7O4I - chains N and W of the 30 polymer chains in the assembly; structure by electron microscopy, 3.20 A resolution.

== Chain N ==
Molecule: Non-template DNA
Sequence (106 nucleotides; row label = number of the first residue in the row):
     1 CGAGAACAGT AGCACGCTGT GTATATAATA GCTATGGAAC GTTCGATTCA CCTCCGATGT
    61 GTGTTGTACA TACATAAAAA TATCATAGCA CAACTGCGCT GTGTCA
Disordered / not traced: 1-10, 78-106

== Chain W ==
Protein: Transcription initiation factor IIE subunit alpha
Source organism: Saccharomyces cerevisiae (strain ATCC 204508 / S288c)
UniProtKB: P36100 (T2EA_YEAST); residues 1-482 here = UniProt positions 1-482
Amino-acid sequence (492 residues; numbered 1 to 492; the number before each row is that of its first residue):
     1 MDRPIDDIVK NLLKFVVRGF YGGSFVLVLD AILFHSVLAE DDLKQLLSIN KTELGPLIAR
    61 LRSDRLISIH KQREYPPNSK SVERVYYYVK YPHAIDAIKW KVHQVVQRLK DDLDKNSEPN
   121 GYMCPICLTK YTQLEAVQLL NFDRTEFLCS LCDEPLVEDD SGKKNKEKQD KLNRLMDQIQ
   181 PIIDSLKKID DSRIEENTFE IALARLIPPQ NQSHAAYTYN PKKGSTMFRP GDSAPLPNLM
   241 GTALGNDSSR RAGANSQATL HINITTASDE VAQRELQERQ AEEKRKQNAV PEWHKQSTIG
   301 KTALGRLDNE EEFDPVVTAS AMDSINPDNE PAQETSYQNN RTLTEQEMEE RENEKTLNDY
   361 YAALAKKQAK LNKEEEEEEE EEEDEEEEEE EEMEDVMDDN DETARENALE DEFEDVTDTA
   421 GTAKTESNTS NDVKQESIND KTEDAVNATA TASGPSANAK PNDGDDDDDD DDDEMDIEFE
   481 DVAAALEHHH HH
Disordered / not traced: 1, 236-257, 307-348, 370-408, 417-492
Sequence notes: expression tag (483-492)
Bound ions: Zn2+: Cys-124, Cys-127, Cys-149, Cys-152
Swiss-Prot annotation at these positions:
  - zinc finger: Cys-124 to Cys-152 (C4-type)

== Interface between chain N and chain W ==
Pairs across the interface - 7 pairs, chain N then chain W:
  DA38(N) with Asn-50(W), phosphate contact; Thr-52(W), phosphate contact
  DA39(N) with Asn-50(W), phosphate contact; Lys-51(W), salt bridge to the phosphate; Thr-52(W), phosphate contact
  DC40(N) with Lys-51(W), salt bridge to the phosphate
  DT43(N) with Lys-80(W), hydrogen bond to the base

== In short ==
The chain N/chain W interface involves 4 residues from each chain, with 1 hydrogen bond and 2 salt bridges.
Polar contacts include DT43(N)/Lys-80(W), DA39(N)/Lys-51(W) and DC40(N)/Lys-51(W). Cys-124(W), Cys-127(W),
Cys-149(W) and Cys-152(W) form the Zn2+ site.
Here chain N is Non-template DNA and chain W is Transcription initiation factor IIE subunit alpha
(Saccharomyces cerevisiae (strain ATCC 204508 / S288c)). Entry 7O4I (Yeast RNA polymerase II transcription
pre-initiation complex with initial transcription bubble) was determined by electron microscopy, deposited
together with 7O4J, 7O4K, 7O4L, 7O72, 7O73 and 7O75.
